9DWH - chains E and I of the 12 polymer chains in the assembly; structure by electron microscopy, 3.30 A resolution.

== Chain E ==
Name: Histone H3.2
From: Homo sapiens
UniProt: Q71DI3 (H32_HUMAN); residues 1-135 here correspond to UniProt positions 2-136 (UniProt number = residue number + 1)
Amino-acid sequence (135 residues; each row starts with the number of its first residue):
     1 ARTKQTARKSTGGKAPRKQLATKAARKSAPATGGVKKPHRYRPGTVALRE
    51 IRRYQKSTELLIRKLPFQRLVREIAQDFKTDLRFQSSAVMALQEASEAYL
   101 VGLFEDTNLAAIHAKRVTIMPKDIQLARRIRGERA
Not modelled in the structure: 1-37, 135
Construct notes: engineered mutation Ala-110 (Cys111 in Q71DI3)
Curated features (UniProtKB/Swiss-Prot):
  - modified residue: Arg-2 (Asymmetric dimethylarginine), Thr-3 (Phosphothreonine), Lys-4 (Allysine), Gln-5 (5-glutamyl dopamine), Thr-6 (Phosphothreonine), Arg-8 (Citrulline), Lys-9 (N6,N6,N6-trimethyllysine), Ser-10 (ADP-ribosylserine), Thr-11 (Phosphothreonine), Lys-14 (N6-(2-hydroxyisobutyryl)lysine), Arg-17 (Asymmetric dimethylarginine), Lys-18 (N6-(2-hydroxyisobutyryl)lysine), Lys-23 (N6-(2-hydroxyisobutyryl)lysine), Arg-26 (Citrulline), Lys-27 (N6,N6,N6-trimethyllysine), Ser-28 (ADP-ribosylserine), Lys-36 (N6,N6,N6-trimethyllysine), Lys-37 (N6-methyllysine), Tyr-41 (Phosphotyrosine), Lys-56 (N6,N6,N6-trimethyllysine) and 8 more in UniProt
  - lipidation: Lys-18 (N6-decanoyllysine)

== Chain I ==
Molecule: 601 I strand (damaged strand 1)
Sequence (117 nucleotides; each row starts with the number of its first residue):
     1 ATCGAGAATCCCGGTGCCGAGGCCGCTCAATTGGTCGTAGACAGCTCTAG
    51 CACCGCTTAAACGCACGTACGCGCTGTCCCCCGCGTTTTAACCGCCAAGG
   101 GGATTACTCCCTAGTCT

== Interface between chain E and chain I ==
Pairs across the interface (21; chain E residue first):
  His-39(E) / DC84(I)  phosphate contact
  Arg-40(E) / DG83(I)  hydrogen bond to the sugar
  Arg-40(E) / DC84(I)  hydrogen bond to the sugar
  Tyr-41(E) / DA7(I)  phosphate contact
  Tyr-41(E) / DA8(I)  sugar contact
  Tyr-41(E) / DG83(I)  sugar contact
  Tyr-41(E) / DC84(I)  hydrogen bond to the phosphate
  Pro-43(E) / DG83(I)  sugar contact
  Gly-44(E) / DG83(I)  hydrogen bond to the phosphate
  Val-46(E) / DG83(I)  hydrogen bond to the phosphate
  Val-46(E) / DC84(I)  phosphate contact
  Ala-47(E) / DG83(I)  hydrogen bond to the phosphate
  Arg-49(E) / DA8(I)  phosphate contact
  Arg-49(E) / DT9(I)  phosphate contact
  Arg-63(E) / DA91(I)  phosphate contact
  Arg-63(E) / DC92(I)  salt bridge to the phosphate
  Lys-64(E) / DC92(I)  hydrogen bond to the phosphate
  Leu-65(E) / DC92(I)  hydrogen bond to the phosphate
  Pro-66(E) / DA91(I)  phosphate contact
  Arg-69(E) / DA91(I)  salt bridge to the phosphate
  Arg-83(E) / DG101(I)  sugar contact
Interface residues without a listed pair, chain E (20 interface residues in all): Arg-42, Thr-45, Arg-53, Lys-56, Asp-81, Lys-115
Interface residues without a listed pair, chain I (14 interface residues in all): DG6, DC10, DC72, DC82, DG99, DG100

== Overview ==
20 residues of chain E and 14 residues of chain I are in contact; the contacts include 8 hydrogen bonds and 2
salt bridges. Among the polar pairs are Arg-40(E)/DG83(I), Arg-40(E)/DC84(I) and Tyr-41(E)/DC84(I).
Chain E is Histone H3.2 (Homo sapiens) and chain I is 601 I strand (damaged strand 1); the structure, DNA
Polymerase Beta bound to a nucleosome containing a 1-nt gap at SHL-4.5 (State 2, composite), was determined by
electron microscopy.
